PDB entry 2DQI | X-ray diffraction, 2.00 A resolution | chains L and H of the 3 polymer chains in the assembly

[Chain L]
Name: lysozyme binding Ig kappa chain V23-J2 region
Source organism: Mus musculus
Notes: engineered mutation(s): Y50A
Chain sequence (107 residues; numbered 1 to 107; the number before each row is that of its first residue):
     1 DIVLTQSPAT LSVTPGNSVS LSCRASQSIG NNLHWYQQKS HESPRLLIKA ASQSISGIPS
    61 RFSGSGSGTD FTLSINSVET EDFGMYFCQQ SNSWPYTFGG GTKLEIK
Disulfides: Cys23-Cys88

[Chain H]
Name: Ig VH, anti-lysozyme
Source organism: Mus musculus
Chain sequence (114 residues; numbered 1 to 114; the number before each row is that of its first residue):
     1 DVQLQESGPS LVKPSQTLSL TCSVTGDSIT SDYWSWIRKF PGNRLEYMGY VSYSGSTYYN
    61 PSLKSRISIT RDTSKNQYYL DLNSVTTEDT ATYYCANWDG DYWGQGTLVT VSAA
Disulfides: Cys22-Cys95

[Chain L / chain H interface]
Pairs across the interface - 31 pairs, chain L then chain H:
  Tyr36(L) - Gly100(H)
  Tyr36(L) - Trp103(H)
  Gln38(L) - Lys39(H)  hydrogen bond
  Gln38(L) - Tyr94(H)  hydrogen bond
  Ser43(L) - Tyr94(H)
  Ser43(L) - Gly104(H)  hydrogen bond (side chain-backbone)
  Ser43(L) - Gln105(H)  hydrogen bond (side chain-backbone)
  Pro44(L) - Trp103(H)
  Leu46(L) - Asp99(H)
  Leu46(L) - Gly100(H)
  Leu46(L) - Asp101(H)
  Lys49(L) - Asp99(H)  salt bridge
  Lys49(L) - Asp101(H)  salt bridge
  Met85(L) - Asn43(H)
  Phe87(L) - Asn43(H)
  Phe87(L) - Leu45(H)  hydrophobic
  Gln89(L) - Tyr47(H)
  Trp94(L) - Tyr47(H)  hydrophobic
  Trp94(L) - Gly49(H)
  Trp94(L) - Tyr50(H)  hydrophobic
  Trp94(L) - Tyr58(H)
  Trp94(L) - Tyr59(H)  hydrogen bond (side chain-backbone)
  Trp94(L) - Asn60(H)
  Pro95(L) - Asn60(H)
  Pro95(L) - Pro61(H)
  Tyr96(L) - Tyr47(H)
  Tyr96(L) - Tyr50(H)
  Tyr96(L) - Trp98(H)  hydrogen bond
  Phe98(L) - Leu45(H)
  Phe98(L) - Tyr47(H)
  Gly100(L) - Asn43(H)
Interface residues without a listed pair, chain L (16 interface residues in all): Glu42, Ile55
Interface residues without a listed pair, chain H (22 interface residues in all): Ile37, Glu46, Met48, Gly106

[Summary]
16 residues of chain L face 22 of chain H across their interface, with 6 hydrogen bonds and 2 salt bridges.
Polar pairs include Lys49(L)-Asp99(H), Lys49(L)-Asp101(H) and Gln38(L)-Lys39(H).
Here chain L is lysozyme binding Ig kappa chain V23-J2 region and chain H is Ig VH, anti-lysozyme, both from
Mus musculus. Entry 2DQI (Crystal structure of hyhel-10 FV mutant (Ly50a) complexed with hen egg lysozyme) was
determined by X-ray diffraction together with 2DQC, 2DQF, 2DQG and 2DQJ from the same study.
